Entry 8YNN (electron microscopy, 3.97 A resolution); this record covers chains A and H of the 7 polymer chains in the assembly.

# Chain A
Molecule: Caspase-8 subunit p10
Source organism: Homo sapiens
Reference sequence: Q14790 (CASP8_HUMAN); residues 1-479 here = UniProt positions 1-479
Amino-acid sequence (479 residues; row label = number of the first residue in the row):
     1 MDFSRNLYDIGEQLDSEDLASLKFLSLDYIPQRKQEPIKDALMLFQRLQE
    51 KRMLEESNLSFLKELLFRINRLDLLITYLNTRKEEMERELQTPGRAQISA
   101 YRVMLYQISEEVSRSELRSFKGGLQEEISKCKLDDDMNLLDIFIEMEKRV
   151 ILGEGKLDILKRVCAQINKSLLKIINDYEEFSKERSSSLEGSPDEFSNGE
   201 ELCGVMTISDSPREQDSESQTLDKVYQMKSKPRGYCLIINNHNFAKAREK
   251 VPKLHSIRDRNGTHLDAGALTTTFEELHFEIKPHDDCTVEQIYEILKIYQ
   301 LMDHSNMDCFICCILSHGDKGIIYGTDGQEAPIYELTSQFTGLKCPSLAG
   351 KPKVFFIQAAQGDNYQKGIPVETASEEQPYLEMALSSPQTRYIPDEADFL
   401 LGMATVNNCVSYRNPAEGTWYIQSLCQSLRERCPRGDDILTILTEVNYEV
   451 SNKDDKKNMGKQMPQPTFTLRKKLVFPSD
Unresolved in the structure: 183-479
Differences from the reference sequence: engineered mutation G122 (Phe in Q14790), G123 (Leu in Q14790), A360 (Cys in Q14790), A374 (Asp in Q14790), A384 (Asp in Q14790)
Swiss-Prot annotation at these positions:
  - active site: H317
  - site: D216, S217 (Cleavage)
  - modified residue: S188 (Phosphoserine), S211 (Phosphoserine), K224 (N6-acetyllysine), Y334 (Phosphotyrosine), Y380 (Phosphotyrosine), S387 (Phosphoserine), R413 (Microbial infection: ADP-riboxanated arginine)
What the authors report for this chain:
  - mutagenesis - E12A/F122G/L123G, N70A/F122G/L123G, E110A/F122G/L123G: unchanged binding to CASP8 and FADD-like apoptosis regulator subunit p43 (chain H)

# Chain H
Molecule: CASP8 and FADD-like apoptosis regulator subunit p43
Source organism: Homo sapiens
Reference sequence: O15519 (CFLAR_HUMAN); residue numbers follow UniProt; this construct covers 1-181
Amino-acid sequence (181 residues; each row starts with the number of its first residue):
     1 MSAEVIHQVEEALDTDEKEMLLFLCRDVAIDVVPPNVRDLLDILRERGKL
    51 SVGDLAELLYRVRRFDLLKRILKMDRKAVETHLLRNPHLVSDYRVLMAEI
   101 GEDLDKSDVSSLIFLMKDYMGRGKISKEKSFLDLVVELEKLNLVAPDQLD
   151 LLEKCLKNIHRIDLKTKIQKYKQSVQGAGTS
Unresolved in the structure: 1, 30-32, 176-181

# Interface between chain A and chain H
Residue-residue contacts (23):
  P31(A) with E102(H); D103(H)
  Q32(A) with E102(H)
  R33(A) with E102(H), hydrogen bond (backbone-backbone); L104(H); S130(H), hydrogen bond
  E36(A) with D105(H); K106(H), hydrogen bond (side chain-backbone)
  Q49(A) with D66(H)
  E50(A) with R64(H), salt bridge; F65(H); D66(H), hydrogen bond (backbone-backbone)
  K51(A) with R63(H); F65(H)
  R52(A) with D66(H); K69(H)
  E147(A) with D163(H)
  K148(A) with R161(H); I162(H); D163(H)
  R149(A) with H160(H); I162(H)
  V150(A) with I162(H), hydrophobic
Interface residues without a listed pair, chain A (13 interface residues in all): Y29
Interface residues without a listed pair, chain H (18 interface residues in all): D16, M20, G101
From the paper, about this interface:
  - hot spots on chain A (mutagenesis) - R33D/F122G/L123G, R52D/F122G/L123G: decreased binding to chain F

# Summary
The interface between chain A and chain H involves 13 residues on one side and 18 on the other, with 4
hydrogen bonds and 1 salt bridge. Among the polar pairs are E50(A)-R64(H), R33(A)-S130(H) and E36(A)-K106(H).
The paper reports that R33D/F122G/L123G and R52D/F122G/L123G of chain A reduce binding to chain F;
E12A/F122G/L123G, N70A/F122G/L123G and E110A/F122G/L123G of chain A leave binding to CASP8 and FADD-like
apoptosis regulator subunit p43 (chain H) unchanged.
Chain A is Caspase-8 subunit p10 and chain H is CASP8 and FADD-like apoptosis regulator subunit p43, both from
Homo sapiens; the structure, Structure of the Caspase-8/cFLIP death effector domain assembly, was determined
by electron microscopy together with 8YM4, 8YM5, 8YM6, 8YNI, 8YNK, 8YNL and 8YNM from the same study.
